Entry 8F8X (X-ray diffraction, 2.60 A resolution); this record covers chains A and B of the 4 polymer chains in the assembly.

[Chain A (and B)]
Name: Uncharacterized protein DKFZp686C11235
Organism: Homo sapiens
Notes: chain B of this document is another copy of the same molecule, construct and numbering; everything in this record applies to it too
UniProt: Q6MZV7 (Q6MZV7_HUMAN); residues 221-444 here correspond to UniProt positions 247-470 (UniProt number = residue number + 26)
Sequence (224 residues; numbered 221 to 444; the number before each row is that of its first residue):
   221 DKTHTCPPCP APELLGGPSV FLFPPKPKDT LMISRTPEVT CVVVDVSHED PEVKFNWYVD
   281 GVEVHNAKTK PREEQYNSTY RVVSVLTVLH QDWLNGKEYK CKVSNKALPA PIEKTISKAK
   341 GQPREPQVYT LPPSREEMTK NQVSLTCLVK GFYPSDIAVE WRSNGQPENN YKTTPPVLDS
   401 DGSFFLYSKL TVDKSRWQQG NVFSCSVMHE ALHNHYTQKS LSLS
Unresolved in the structure: 221-237, 444 (chain B: 221-236, 444)
Construct notes: conflict Arg-382 (Glu408 in Q6MZV7)
Disulfide bonds: Cys-261/Cys-321, Cys-367/Cys-425
Glycans and other covalent adducts: glycan linked to Asn-297
From the paper describing this entry:
  - post-translational modification sites: Asn-297
  - specificity-determining residues: Tyr-296 (proposed by the authors, not directly observed)
  - mutagenesis - H268A, E269A, L328A, P329A, I332A: unchanged binding to Nb.X0

[Chain A / chain B interface]
Pairs across the interface (36):
  Tyr-349(A) / Ser-354(B)
  Tyr-349(A) / Glu-356(B)
  Tyr-349(A) / Glu-357(B)
  Thr-350(A) / Ser-354(B)
  Leu-351(A) / Pro-352(B)
  Leu-351(A) / Ser-354(B)
  Pro-352(A) / Leu-351(B)
  Ser-354(A) / Tyr-349(B)
  Ser-354(A) / Thr-350(B)
  Ser-354(A) / Leu-351(B)
  Glu-356(A) / Lys-439(B)  salt bridge
  Glu-357(A) / Tyr-349(B)
  Glu-357(A) / Lys-370(B)  salt bridge
  Ser-364(A) / Lys-370(B)
  Thr-366(A) / Tyr-407(B)  hydrogen bond
  Leu-368(A) / Lys-409(B)
  Lys-370(A) / Glu-357(B)  salt bridge
  Lys-370(A) / Ser-364(B)  hydrogen bond
  Asn-390(A) / Ser-400(B)
  Lys-392(A) / Leu-398(B)
  Lys-392(A) / Asp-399(B)
  Lys-392(A) / Ser-400(B)
  Lys-392(A) / Phe-405(B)
  Thr-394(A) / Thr-394(B)
  Pro-395(A) / Val-397(B)
  Val-397(A) / Thr-394(B)
  Leu-398(A) / Lys-392(B)
  Asp-399(A) / Lys-409(B)  salt bridge
  Phe-405(A) / Lys-392(B)
  Tyr-407(A) / Thr-366(B)  hydrogen bond
  Tyr-407(A) / Tyr-407(B)  hydrophobic
  Tyr-407(A) / Lys-409(B)
  Lys-409(A) / Leu-368(B)
  Lys-409(A) / Asp-399(B)  salt bridge
  Lys-409(A) / Phe-405(B)
  Lys-409(A) / Tyr-407(B)
Other interface residues (no listed pair), chain A (24 interface residues in all): Pro-353, Ser-400, Ser-408
Other interface residues (no listed pair), chain B (27 interface residues in all): Val-348, Pro-353, Gln-362, Thr-393, Pro-395, Ser-408

[In short]
The interface between chain A and chain B involves 24 residues on one side and 27 on the other; the contacts
include 3 hydrogen bonds and 5 salt bridges. Polar contacts include Glu-356(A)/Lys-439(B),
Glu-357(A)/Lys-370(B) and Asp-399(A)/Lys-409(B). From the paper: H268A, E269A and L328A of chain A, among
others, leave binding to Nb.X0 unchanged; the specificity determinant Tyr-296(A); 5 substitutions were tested
in all.
Both chains are Uncharacterized protein DKFZp686C11235 (Homo sapiens). Entry 8F8X (Crystal structure of Nb.X0
bound to the afucosylated human IgG1 fragment crystal form II) was determined by X-ray diffraction (same
publication as 8F8V and 8F8W).
